PDB entry 4U0G | X-ray diffraction, 3.20 A resolution | chains H and N of the 21 polymer chains in the assembly

[Chain H (and N)]
Molecule: ATP-dependent Clp protease proteolytic subunit 1
Organism: Mycobacterium tuberculosis H37Rv
Notes: EC 3.4.21.92; fragment: mature enzyme; chain N of this document is another copy of the same molecule, construct and numbering; everything in this record applies to it too
Reference sequence: P9WPC5 (CLPP1_MYCTU); numbering as in UniProt (aligned over 7-200)
Sequence (194 residues; row label = number of the first residue in the row):
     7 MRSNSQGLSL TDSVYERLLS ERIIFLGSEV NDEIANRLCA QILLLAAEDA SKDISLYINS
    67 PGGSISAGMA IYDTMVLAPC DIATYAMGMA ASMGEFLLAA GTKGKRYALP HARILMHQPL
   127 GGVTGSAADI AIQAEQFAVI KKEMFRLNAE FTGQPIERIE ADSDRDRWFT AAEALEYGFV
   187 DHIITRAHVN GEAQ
Not modelled in the structure: 7-16, 191-200 (chain N: 7-17, 192-200)
Modified positions: Mse7 (selenomethionine); Mse75, Mse81, Mse93, Mse95, Mse99, Mse122, Mse150 (selenomethionine; parent Met)
Ligand contacts: Z-Ile-Leu (ZIL; N-[(benzyloxy)carbonyl]-L-isoleucyl-L-leucine): G69, S70, I71, S98, Mse99, F102, H123, Q124, P125, L126, G127, G128, F143, I146, Mse150, N154
Swiss-Prot annotation at these positions:
  - active site: S98 (Nucleophile), H123
From the paper describing this entry:
  - specificity-determining residues: Y91 (proposed by the authors, not directly observed)
  - self-association interface (contacts with another copy of this molecule); pairs are residue here / residue on that copy: H117-D79 (salt bridge), H117-E149 (salt bridge), Q124

[How chain H and chain N interact]
Pairs across the interface (35; chain H residue first):
  D38(H) with N65(N), hydrogen bond
  N42(H) with Y21(N); F31(N); G33(N), hydrogen bond (side chain-backbone); N65(N), hydrogen bond
  R43(H) with D18(N)
  C45(H) with Mse93(N), hydrophobic
  A46(H) with V20(N), hydrophobic; L24(N), hydrophobic
  Q47(H) with V20(N)
  L49(H) with Y63(N), hydrophobic
  L50(H) with V20(N), hydrophobic; R23(N); L24(N), hydrophobic
  S72(H) with G94(N)
  Mse75(H) with H117(N)
  A76(H) with G94(N)
  Y78(H) with H117(N)
  D79(H) with L115(N); P116(N); H117(N), salt bridge
  T80(H) with Mse93(N)
  L83(H) with L115(N), hydrophobic; I190(N); T191(N)
  S132(H) with R171(N), hydrogen bond
  A134(H) with R171(N)
  D135(H) with R171(N), salt bridge
  I138(H) with R171(N); D172(N)
  Q142(H) with R119(N), hydrogen bond; W174(N)
  I146(H) with R119(N)
  E149(H) with H117(N), salt bridge
  L153(H) with H117(N)
Also at the interface, not in a pair above, chain H (24 interface residues in all): R152
Also at the interface, not in a pair above, chain N (21 interface residues in all): A118

[Summary]
24 residues of chain H face 21 of chain N across their interface; the contacts include 5 hydrogen bonds and 3
salt bridges. Among the polar pairs are D79(H)-H117(N), D135(H)-R171(N) and E149(H)-H117(N). Ligands of chain
H: Z-Ile-Leu. From the paper: the specificity determinant Y91(H); a self-association interface involving
H117(H) and Q124(H).
Chain H and chain N are both ATP-dependent Clp protease proteolytic subunit 1 (Mycobacterium tuberculosis
H37Rv); the structure, Crystal Structure of M. tuberculosis ClpP1P2 bound to ADEP and agonist, was determined
by X-ray diffraction, deposited together with 4U0H.
